Entry 1PBY (X-ray diffraction, 1.70 A resolution); this record covers chains A and B of the 3 polymer chains in the assembly.

[Chain A]
Molecule: quinohemoprotein amine dehydrogenase 60 kDa subunit
Organism: Paracoccus denitrificans
Notes: EC 1.4.99.3
UniProtKB: Q8VUT0 (Q8VUT0_PARDE); residues 1-489 here correspond to UniProt positions 24-512 (UniProt number = residue number + 23)
Sequence (489 residues; each row starts with the number of its first residue):
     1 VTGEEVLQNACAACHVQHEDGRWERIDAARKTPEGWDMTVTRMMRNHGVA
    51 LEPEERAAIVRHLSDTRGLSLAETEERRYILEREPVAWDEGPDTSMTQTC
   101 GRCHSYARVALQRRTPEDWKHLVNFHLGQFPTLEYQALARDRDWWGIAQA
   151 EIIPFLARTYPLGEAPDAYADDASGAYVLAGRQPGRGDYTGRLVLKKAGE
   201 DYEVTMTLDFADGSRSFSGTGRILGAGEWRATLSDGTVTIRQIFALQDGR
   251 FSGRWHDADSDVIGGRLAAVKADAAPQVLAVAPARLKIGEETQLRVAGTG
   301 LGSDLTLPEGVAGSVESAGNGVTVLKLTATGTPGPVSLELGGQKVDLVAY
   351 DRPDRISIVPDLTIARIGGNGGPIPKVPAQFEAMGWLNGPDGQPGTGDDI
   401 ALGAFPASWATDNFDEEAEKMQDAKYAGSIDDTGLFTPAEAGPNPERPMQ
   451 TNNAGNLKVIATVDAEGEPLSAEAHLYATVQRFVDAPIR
Covalently attached groups: heme c (HEC) linked to C11, C14, C100, C103
Bound ions: heme c Fe site 1: H15, M43; heme c Fe site 2: H104, H126
Small-molecule neighbours:
  - heme c (HEC), molecule 1: V6, A10, A13, H15, R25, I26, K31, W36, T39, V40, R42, M43, H47, V49, L51, I59, L63, R114, L122, F125
  - heme c (HEC), molecule 2: K31, M38, T39, R42, R45, T99, R102, H104, R108, V109, Q112, R114, W119, L122, F125, H126, F130, L133, Q136, W144, I152, L156
  - tertiary-butyl alcohol (TBU): Q183, F217, V238, I240, W255, D257, I263

[Chain B]
Molecule: quinohemoprotein amine dehydrogenase 40 kDa subunit
Organism: Paracoccus denitrificans
Sequence (337 residues; row label = number of the first residue in the row):
     1 RDYILAPARPDKLVVIDTEKMAVDKVITIADAGPTPMVPMVAPGGRIAYA
    51 TVNKSESLVKIDLVTGETLGRIDLSTPEERVKSLFGAALSPDGKTLAIYE
   101 SPVRLELTHFEVQPTRVALYDAETLSRRKAFEAPRQITMLAWARDGSKLY
   151 GLGRDLHVMDPEAGTLVEDKPIQSWEAETYAQPDVLAVWNQHESSGVMAT
   201 PFYTARKDIDPADPTAYRTGLLTMDLETGEMAMREVRIMDVFYFSTAVNP
   251 AKTRAFGAYNVLESFDLEKNASIKRVPLPHSYYSVNVSTDGSTVWLGGAL
   301 GDLAAYDAETLEKKGQVDLPGNASMSLASVRLFTRDE
Small-molecule neighbours:
  - heme c (HEC): E106, L107, T108, H109, F110
  - tertiary-butyl alcohol (TBU), molecule 1: E132, A133, P134, L166
  - tertiary-butyl alcohol (TBU), molecule 2: I209, D213, T215

[How chain A and chain B interact]
Pairs across the interface - 45 pairs, chain A then chain B:
  C14(A) with L107(B); T108(B)
  H15(A) with T108(B)
  E24(A) with T108(B)
  R25(A) with T108(B), hydrogen bond (side chain-backbone); H109(B)
  H121(A) with H109(B)
  N124(A) with F110(B); E111(B); V112(B), hydrogen bond (side chain-backbone)
  F125(A) with F110(B), hydrophobic
  L127(A) with V112(B), hydrophobic; R135(B)
  G128(A) with R80(B), hydrogen bond (backbone-side chain); V103(B); V112(B)
  Q129(A) with R80(B), hydrogen bond; F110(B)
  P131(A) with K82(B)
  T132(A) with L84(B)
  E134(A) with R135(B), salt bridge; Q136(B), hydrogen bond (backbone-side chain)
  Y135(A) with L84(B), hydrophobic; Y99(B); Q136(B); I137(B), hydrogen bond (side chain-backbone); T138(B)
  A139(A) with Q136(B), hydrogen bond (backbone-side chain)
  R140(A) with Q136(B); R154(B); D184(B), salt bridge; V185(B), hydrogen bond (side chain-backbone); L186(B)
  D141(A) with R154(B), hydrogen bond (backbone-side chain); Q182(B), hydrogen bond (backbone-side chain)
  R142(A) with Q136(B), hydrogen bond (backbone-side chain); R154(B)
  D143(A) with R154(B)
  W145(A) with V112(B), hydrophobic; R135(B)
  M449(A) with N260(B); L278(B); P279(B); H280(B); S281(B)
Also at the interface, not in a pair above, chain A (23 interface residues in all): H47, W144
Also at the interface, not in a pair above, chain B (26 interface residues in all): S101

[In short]
Chain A and chain B form an interface of 23 and 26 residues respectively, with 11 hydrogen bonds and 2 salt
bridges. Polar pairs include E134(A)-R135(B), R140(A)-D184(B) and R25(A)-T108(B). Ligands of chain A:
tertiary-butyl alcohol. Ligands of chain B: heme c and tertiary-butyl alcohol.
Here chain A is quinohemoprotein amine dehydrogenase 60 kDa subunit and chain B is quinohemoprotein amine
dehydrogenase 40 kDa subunit, both from Paracoccus denitrificans. Entry 1PBY (Structure of the Phenylhydrazine
Adduct of the Quinohemoprotein Amine Dehydrogenase from Paracoccus denitrificans at 1.7 A ...) was determined
by X-ray diffraction.
